3J16 - chains J and C of the 12 polymer chains in the assembly; structure by electron microscopy, 7.20 A resolution (low resolution: residue-level contacts below are approximate; hydrogen-bond / salt-bridge calls are withheld).

== Chain J ==
Molecule: 28S ribosomal RNA
Source organism: Saccharomyces cerevisiae
Sequence (233 nucleotides; numbered 36 to 1769; 1501 numbers in that range are skipped by the numbering (no residue carries them; nothing is unmodelled there); the number before each row is that of its first residue):
    36 CUCAAAGAUUAAGCCAUG
   152 UGGUAAUUCUA
   412 AUCCAAGGAA
   425 AGCAGGCGCGCAAAUUACCCAAUCCUAAUUCAGGGAGGUAGUGA
   548 GGAGGGCAAGUCUGGUGCCAGCAGCCGCGGUAAUUCCAGCUCC
  1175 UGCGGCUUAAUUUGACUCAACACGGGGAAACUCACC
  1266 UGGUGGUGCAUGGC
  1427 AGGUCUGUGAUGCCCUU
  1631 ACACACCGCCCGUCGCUAGU
  1750 ACUAAAAGUCGUAACAAGGU

== Chain C ==
Molecule: 40S ribosomal protein S6E
Source organism: Saccharomyces cerevisiae
UniProt: P0CX37 (RS6A_YEAST); residue numbers follow UniProt; this construct covers 1-236
Sequence (236 residues; each row starts with the number of its first residue):
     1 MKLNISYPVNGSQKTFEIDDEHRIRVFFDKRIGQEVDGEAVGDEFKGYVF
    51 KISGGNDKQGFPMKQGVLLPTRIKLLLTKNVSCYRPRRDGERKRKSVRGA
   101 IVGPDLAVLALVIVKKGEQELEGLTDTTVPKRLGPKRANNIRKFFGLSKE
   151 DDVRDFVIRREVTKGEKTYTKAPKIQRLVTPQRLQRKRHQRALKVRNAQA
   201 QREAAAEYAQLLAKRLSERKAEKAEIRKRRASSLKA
Unresolved in the structure: 227-236

== Interface between chain J and chain C ==
Residue-residue contacts - 45 pairs, chain J then chain C:
  U152(J) - Asn4(C)
  U152(J) - Ile5(C)
  U152(J) - Gln13(C)
  U152(J) - Lys14(C)
  U152(J) - Thr15(C)
  G153(J) - Asn4(C)
  G153(J) - Thr15(C)
  G153(J) - Asn56(C)
  G153(J) - Val108(C)
  G154(J) - Lys2(C)
  G154(J) - Asn56(C)
  G154(J) - Asp57(C)
  G154(J) - Gly60(C)
  G154(J) - Ala107(C)
  G154(J) - Val108(C)
  U155(J) - Gln59(C)
  U155(J) - Gly60(C)
  U155(J) - Ala107(C)
  A156(J) - Gln59(C)
  A156(J) - Phe61(C)
  A157(J) - Gln59(C)
  A157(J) - Phe61(C)
  U159(J) - Arg85(C)
  U159(J) - Arg87(C)
  C160(J) - Arg87(C)
  C160(J) - Lys95(C)
  U161(J) - Cys83(C)
  U161(J) - Tyr84(C)
  U161(J) - Arg85(C)
  U161(J) - Arg87(C)
  U161(J) - Lys95(C)
  A162(J) - Val81(C)
  A162(J) - Ser82(C)
  A162(J) - Cys83(C)
  G418(J) - Gln59(C)
  G418(J) - Arg72(C)
  G419(J) - Phe61(C)
  G419(J) - Arg72(C)
  G419(J) - Ser96(C)
  A420(J) - Phe61(C)
  A420(J) - Lys74(C)
  A420(J) - Lys95(C)
  A420(J) - Ser96(C)
  A421(J) - Arg94(C)
  A421(J) - Lys95(C)
Other interface residues (no listed pair), chain J (15 interface residues in all): U158
Other interface residues (no listed pair), chain C (28 interface residues in all): Gly54, Gly55, Lys58, Pro86

== Overview ==
15 residues of chain J and 28 residues of chain C are in contact.
Here chain J is 28S ribosomal RNA and chain C is 40S ribosomal protein S6E, both from Saccharomyces
cerevisiae. Entry 3J16 (Models of ribosome-bound Dom34p and Rli1p and their ribosomal binding partners) was
determined by electron microscopy together with 3J15 from the same study.
